Entry 7YA5 (X-ray diffraction, 1.85 A resolution); this record covers chains A and B.

# Chain A
Protein: Apoptosis regulator Bcl-2
From: Homo sapiens
UniProtKB: P10415 (BCL2_HUMAN); the construct has insertions or renumbered stretches relative to UniProt, so the offset changes along the chain: 1-31 = UniProt 1-31; 73-75 = UniProt 32-34; 92-207 = UniProt 92-207
Amino-acid sequence (166 residues; row label = number of the first residue in the row; note: 41 numbers in that range are skipped by the numbering (no residue carries them; nothing is unmodelled there)):
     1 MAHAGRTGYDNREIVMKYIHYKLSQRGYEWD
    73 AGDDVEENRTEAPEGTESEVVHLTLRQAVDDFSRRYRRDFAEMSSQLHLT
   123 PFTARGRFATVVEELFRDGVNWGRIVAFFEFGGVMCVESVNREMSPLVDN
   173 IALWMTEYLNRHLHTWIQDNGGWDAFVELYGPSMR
Disordered / not traced: 1-7, 73-88, 204-207
Construct notes: linker (76-91); engineered mutation V101 (Gly in P10415)
UniProt features mapped onto this chain:
  - motif: D10 to W30 (BH4), V93 to R107 (BH3), E136 to G155 (BH1), T187 to Y202 (BH2)
  - site: D75 (Cleavage)
  - region: V92 to R107 (Required for interaction with SEPTIN4 isoform ARTS. Required XIAP-mediated ubiquitination and apoptosis)
Small-molecule neighbours: JFF ((2R)-3-[2-(aminomethyl)-3-azanyl-1-[4-[2-(2-chloranylethanoylamino)ethylcarbamoyl]phenyl]prop-1-enyl]sulfanyl-2-(carboxyamino)propanoic acid): V142, N143, W144, G145, W188, N192
From the paper describing this entry:
  - conformationally variable residues (side-chain flip): F104, F112, E152
  - mutagenesis - F104L (1.62 +/- 0.36 uM): decreased binding to cp1 peptide (chain B)
  - mutagenesis - D111A (0.09 +/- 0.02 uM): increased binding to cp3
  - mutagenesis - D111A (0.006 +/- 0.003 uM): unchanged binding to S55746

# Chain B
Protein: cp1 peptide
Amino-acid sequence (12 residues; each row starts with the number of its first residue):
     1 CPARYGWDYECX
Modified residues: NH2 (amino group) at position 12
Covalently attached groups: compound JFF linked to C1, C11

# Interface between chain A and chain B
Contacting residue pairs (31):
  F104(A) - W7(B)  hydrophobic
  R107(A) - E10(B)  salt bridge
  Y108(A) - G6(B)
  Y108(A) - W7(B)
  Y108(A) - E10(B)  hydrogen bond
  D111(A) - Y5(B)
  D111(A) - G6(B)  hydrogen bond (side chain-backbone)
  D111(A) - W7(B)
  F112(A) - W7(B)  hydrophobic
  M115(A) - W7(B)  hydrophobic
  E136(A) - R4(B)  salt bridge
  E136(A) - Y5(B)
  L137(A) - R4(B)  hydrogen bond (backbone-side chain)
  L137(A) - Y5(B)
  R139(A) - R4(B)
  D140(A) - C1(B)
  D140(A) - P2(B)
  D140(A) - R4(B)  salt bridge
  G141(A) - C1(B)
  V142(A) - C1(B)
  N143(A) - D8(B)  hydrogen bond
  N143(A) - C11(B)
  G145(A) - W7(B)
  G145(A) - C11(B)
  R146(A) - C1(B)
  R146(A) - P2(B)  hydrogen bond (side chain-backbone)
  R146(A) - R4(B)
  R146(A) - Y5(B)
  R146(A) - W7(B)
  R146(A) - D8(B)  salt bridge
  A149(A) - W7(B)  hydrophobic
Interface residues without a listed pair, chain A (17 interface residues in all): W144
From the paper, about this interface:
  - pairs named by the authors: D111(A)-G6(B)

# Overview
17 residues of chain A face 9 of chain B across their interface, with 5 hydrogen bonds and 4 salt bridges.
Among the polar pairs are R107(A)-E10(B), E136(A)-R4(B) and D140(A)-R4(B). The authors report a contact
between D111(A) and G6(B). The paper reports that F104L of chain A reduces binding to cp1 peptide (chain B);
conformational variability at F104(A), F112(A) and E152(A).
Chain A is Apoptosis regulator Bcl-2 (Homo sapiens) and chain B is cp1 peptide; the structure, Crystal
structure analysis of cp1 bound BCL2/G101V, was determined by X-ray diffraction, deposited together with 7Y8D,
7Y90, 7YAA, 7YB7 and 7Y99.
